6XWG - chains A and C of the 4 polymer chains in the assembly; structure by X-ray diffraction, 2.40 A resolution.

== Chain A ==
Molecule: RARb2 DR5 Response Element, 5'-3' strand
Sequence (21 nucleotides; each row starts with the number of its first residue):
     1 AGGGTTCACCGAAAGTTCACT

== Chain C ==
Name: Retinoic acid receptor RXR-alpha
Source organism: Homo sapiens
UniProt: P19793 (RXRA_HUMAN), isoform P19793-2; residues 130-212 here correspond to UniProt positions 33-115 (UniProt number = residue number - 97)
Chain sequence (87 residues; each row starts with the number of its first residue):
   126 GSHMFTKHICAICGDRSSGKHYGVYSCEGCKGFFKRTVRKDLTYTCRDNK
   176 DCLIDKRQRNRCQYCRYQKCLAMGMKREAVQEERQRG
Unresolved in the structure: 126-131, 211-212
Construct notes: expression tag (126-129)
Metal / ion sites: Zn2+ site 1: Cys-135, Cys-138, Cys-152, Cys-155; Zn2+ site 2: Cys-171, Cys-177, Cys-187, Cys-190
Reported in the primary citation:
  - binding site for RARb2 DR5 Response Element, 5'-3' strand (chain A): Lys-156, Arg-172

== Interface between chain A and chain C ==
Pairs across the interface (17):
  DG2(A) with Lys-145(C), hydrogen bond to the phosphate
  DG3(A) with His-146(C), phosphate contact; Tyr-147(C), hydrogen bond to the phosphate; Ala-204(C), sugar contact; Gln-206(C), phosphate contact
  DG4(A) with Tyr-147(C), hydrogen bond to the phosphate; Lys-156(C), hydrogen bond to the base; Arg-164(C), salt bridge to the phosphate; Val-205(C), phosphate contact; Gln-206(C), hydrogen bond to the phosphate; Arg-209(C), hydrogen bond to the sugar
  DT5(A) with Lys-160(C), base contact; Arg-164(C), salt bridge to the phosphate; Glu-208(C), phosphate contact; Arg-209(C), hydrogen bond to the phosphate
  DT6(A) with Lys-160(C), base contact
  DA13(A) with Arg-172(C), salt bridge to the phosphate
Interface residues without a listed pair, chain A (7 interface residues in all): DA12
Interface residues without a listed pair, chain C (15 interface residues in all): Gly-144, Gly-148, Arg-186

== Summary ==
7 residues of chain A face 15 of chain C across their interface, with 7 hydrogen bonds and 3 salt bridges.
Polar contacts include DG4(A)/Lys-156(C), DG4(A)/Arg-209(C) and DG2(A)/Lys-145(C). From the paper: a binding
site for RARb2 DR5 Response Element, 5'-3' strand (chain A) at Lys-156(C) and Arg-172(C).
Here chain A is RARb2 DR5 Response Element, 5'-3' strand and chain C is Retinoic acid receptor RXR-alpha (Homo
sapiens). Entry 6XWG (Crystal Structure of the Human RXR/RAR DNA-Binding Domain Heterodimer Bound to the Human
RARb2 DR5 Response ...) was determined by X-ray diffraction (same publication as 6XWH).
